1NS6 - chains A and B; structure by X-ray diffraction, 2.05 A resolution.

Chain A:
Molecule: Hemoglobin alpha subunit
From: Equus caballus
Notes: fragment: alpha subunit
UniProtKB: P01958 (HBA_HORSE); numbering as in UniProt (aligned over 1-141)
Amino-acid sequence (141 residues; row label = number of the first residue in the row):
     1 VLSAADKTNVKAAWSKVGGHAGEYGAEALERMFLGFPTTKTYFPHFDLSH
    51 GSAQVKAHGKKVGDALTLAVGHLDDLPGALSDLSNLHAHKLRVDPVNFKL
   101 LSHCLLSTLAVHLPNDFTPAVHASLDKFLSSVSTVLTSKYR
Construct notes: conflict Asp82 (Asn in P01958), Asn85 (Asp in P01958)
Metal / ion sites: heme Fe: His58, His87
Residues lining bound ligands: heme (HEM): Met32, Thr39, Tyr42, Phe43, His58, Lys61, Val62, Ala65, Leu66, Leu83, Leu86, His87, Leu91, Val93, Asn97, Phe98, Leu101, Val132, Leu136

Chain B:
Molecule: Hemoglobin beta subunit
From: Equus caballus
Notes: fragment: beta subunit
UniProtKB: P02062 (HBB_HORSE); residue numbers follow UniProt; this construct covers 1-146
Amino-acid sequence (146 residues; numbered 1 to 146; the number before each row is that of its first residue):
     1 VQLSGEEKAAVLALWDKVNEEEVGGEALGRLLVVYPWTQRFFDSFGDLSN
    51 PGAVMGNPKVKAHGKKVLHSFGEGVHHLDNLKGTFAALSELHCDKLHVDP
   101 ENFRLLGNVLVVVLARHFGKDFTPELQASYQKVVAGVANALAHKYH
Metal / ion sites: heme Fe near His92 (its only coordinating residue here)
Residues lining bound ligands: heme (HEM): Thr38, Phe41, Phe42, Ser44, Phe45, His63, Lys66, Val67, Ser70, Phe71, Phe85, Leu88, Leu91, His92, Leu96, Val98, Asn102, Phe103, Leu106, Leu141
UniProt features mapped onto this chain:
  - binding site (heme b): His63, His92
  - modified residue: Val1 (N-acetylvaline), Ser44 (Phosphoserine), Lys59 (N6-acetyllysine), Lys82 (N6-acetyllysine), Cys93 (S-nitrosocysteine), Lys144 (N6-acetyllysine)

Interface between chain A and chain B:
Residue-residue contacts - 36 pairs, chain A then chain B:
  Arg31(A) - Phe122(B)  hydrogen bond (side chain-backbone)
  Arg31(A) - Thr123(B)
  Arg31(A) - Pro124(B)
  Arg31(A) - Gln127(B)  hydrogen bond
  Leu34(A) - Pro124(B)  hydrophobic
  Leu34(A) - Glu125(B)
  Leu34(A) - Ala128(B)
  Gly35(A) - Ala128(B)
  Phe36(A) - Gln131(B)
  His103(A) - Asn108(B)
  His103(A) - Val112(B)
  His103(A) - Gln127(B)
  His103(A) - Gln131(B)  hydrogen bond
  Ser107(A) - Val112(B)
  Ser107(A) - Ala115(B)
  Ser107(A) - Gln127(B)  hydrogen bond
  Ala110(A) - Val112(B)
  Ala110(A) - Ala115(B)
  Ala110(A) - Arg116(B)
  Val111(A) - Ala115(B)  hydrophobic
  Val111(A) - Gly119(B)
  Val111(A) - Lys120(B)
  His112(A) - Lys120(B)  hydrogen bond
  Pro114(A) - Arg116(B)  hydrogen bond (backbone-side chain)
  Phe117(A) - Arg30(B)  hydrogen bond (backbone-side chain)
  Phe117(A) - Val112(B)  hydrophobic
  Phe117(A) - Arg116(B)
  Thr118(A) - Arg30(B)
  Pro119(A) - Arg30(B)
  Pro119(A) - Val33(B)
  Pro119(A) - Met55(B)  hydrophobic
  His122(A) - Arg30(B)  hydrogen bond
  His122(A) - Val34(B)
  Ala123(A) - Val34(B)
  Asp126(A) - Val34(B)
  Asp126(A) - Tyr35(B)
Also at the interface, not in a pair above, chain A (18 interface residues in all): Glu30, Ala120
Also at the interface, not in a pair above, chain B (20 interface residues in all): Pro51, Val111

Overview:
18 residues of chain A face 20 of chain B across their interface; the contacts include 8 hydrogen bonds. Among
the polar pairs are Arg31(A)-Phe122(B), Arg31(A)-Gln127(B) and His103(A)-Gln131(B). Chain A binds heme.
Ligands of chain B: heme.
Chain A is Hemoglobin alpha subunit and chain B is Hemoglobin beta subunit, both from Equus caballus; the
structure, The 2.1A Structure of Horse (alpha hemichrome/beta met) Hemoglobin at pH 5.4, was determined by
X-ray diffraction (same publication as 1NS9).
